Entry 2X4P (X-ray diffraction, 2.30 A resolution); this record covers chains A and C of the 3 polymer chains in the assembly.

# Chain A
Protein: HLA class I histocompatibility antigen, a-2.1
From: Homo sapiens
UniProt: P01892 (1A02_HUMAN); residues 1-275 here correspond to UniProt positions 25-299 (UniProt number = residue number + 24)
Amino-acid sequence (275 residues; numbered 1 to 275; the number before each row is that of its first residue):
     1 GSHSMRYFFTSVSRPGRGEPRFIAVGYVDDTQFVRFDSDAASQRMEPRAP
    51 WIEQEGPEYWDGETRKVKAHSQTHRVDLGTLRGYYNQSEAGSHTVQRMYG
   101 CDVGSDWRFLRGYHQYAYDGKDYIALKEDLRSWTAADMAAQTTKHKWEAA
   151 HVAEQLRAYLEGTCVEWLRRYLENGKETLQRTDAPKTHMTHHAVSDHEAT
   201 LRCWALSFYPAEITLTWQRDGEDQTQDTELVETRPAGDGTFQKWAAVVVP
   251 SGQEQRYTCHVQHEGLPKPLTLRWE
Disulfide bonds: C101-C164, C203-C259

# Chain C
Protein: HLA-A2.1-restricted influenza A matrix epitope
Notes: fragment: fragment residues 58-66
Amino-acid sequence (9 residues; row label = number of the first residue in the row):
     1 MILGGVFXV
Modified residues: Mse1 (selenomethionine; parent Met); G5 ((2r)-amino(2-nitrophenyl)ethanoic acid; PRV); PRQ ((3S)-3-amino-3-(2-nitrophenyl)propanoic acid) at position 8

# Interface between chain A and chain C
Residue-residue contacts - 37 pairs, chain A then chain C:
  M5(A) - Mse1(C)
  Y7(A) - Mse1(C)  hydrogen bond (side chain-backbone)
  Y7(A) - I2(C)  hydrophobic
  M45(A) - I2(C)  hydrophobic
  Y59(A) - Mse1(C)  hydrophobic
  E63(A) - Mse1(C)
  E63(A) - I2(C)  hydrogen bond (side chain-backbone)
  K66(A) - Mse1(C)
  K66(A) - I2(C)
  K66(A) - L3(C)
  K66(A) - G4(C)
  V67(A) - I2(C)
  H70(A) - L3(C)  hydrogen bond (side chain-backbone)
  T73(A) - PRQ_8(C)
  V76(A) - PRQ_8(C)
  D77(A) - PRQ_8(C)
  D77(A) - V9(C)  hydrogen bond (side chain-backbone)
  Y84(A) - V9(C)  hydrogen bond (side chain-backbone)
  R97(A) - F7(C)
  Y99(A) - I2(C)
  Y99(A) - L3(C)  hydrogen bond (side chain-backbone)
  H114(A) - F7(C)
  Y116(A) - V9(C)
  T143(A) - V9(C)  hydrogen bond (side chain-backbone)
  K146(A) - V9(C)
  W147(A) - F7(C)  hydrophobic
  W147(A) - PRQ_8(C)  hydrogen bond (side chain-backbone)
  W147(A) - V9(C)
  V152(A) - F7(C)  hydrophobic
  L156(A) - L3(C)  hydrophobic
  L156(A) - F7(C)  hydrophobic
  Y159(A) - Mse1(C)  hydrogen bond (side chain-backbone)
  Y159(A) - I2(C)
  Y159(A) - L3(C)  hydrophobic
  T163(A) - Mse1(C)
  W167(A) - Mse1(C)
  Y171(A) - Mse1(C)  hydrogen bond (side chain-backbone)
Also at the interface, not in a pair above, chain A (32 interface residues in all): F9, R65, Q72, T80, L81, Y123, Q155
Also at the interface, not in a pair above, chain C (8 interface residues in all): G5

# Overview
The interface between chain A and chain C involves 32 residues on one side and 8 on the other; the contacts
include 10 hydrogen bonds. Polar contacts include Y7(A)-Mse1(C), E63(A)-I2(C) and H70(A)-L3(C).
Here chain A is HLA class I histocompatibility antigen, a-2.1 (Homo sapiens) and chain C is
HLA-A2.1-restricted influenza A matrix epitope. Entry 2X4P (Crystal structure of MHC CLass I HLA-A2.1 bound to
a photocleavable peptide) was determined by X-ray diffraction (same publication as 2X4Q and 2X4T).
